Entry 7NC7 (X-ray diffraction, 2.20 A resolution); this record covers chains A and B.

[Chain A (and B)]
Molecule: Fructose-bisphosphate aldolase
From: Bacillus methanolicus (strain MGA3 / ATCC 53907)
Notes: EC 4.1.2.13; chain B of this document is another copy of the same molecule, construct and numbering; everything in this record applies to it too
UniProtKB: I3EBM6 (I3EBM6_BACMM); numbering as in UniProt (aligned over 1-285)
Chain sequence (285 residues; numbered 1 to 285; the number before each row is that of its first residue):
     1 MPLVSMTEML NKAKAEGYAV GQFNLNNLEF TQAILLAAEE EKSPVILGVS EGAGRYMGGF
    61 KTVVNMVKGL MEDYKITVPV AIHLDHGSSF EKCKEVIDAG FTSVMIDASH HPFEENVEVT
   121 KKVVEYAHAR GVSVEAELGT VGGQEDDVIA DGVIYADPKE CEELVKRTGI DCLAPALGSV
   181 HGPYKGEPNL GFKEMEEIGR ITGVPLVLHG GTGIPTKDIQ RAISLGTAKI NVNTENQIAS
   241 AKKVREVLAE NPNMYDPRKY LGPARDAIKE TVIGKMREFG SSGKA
Unresolved in the structure: 144-151, 184-187 (chain B: 144-151, 184-188)
Ligand contacts: 1,3-dihydroxyacetonephosphate (13P): D85, H86, V180, H181, G182, H209, G210, G211, T212, N231, V232, N233, T234
Reported in the primary citation:
  - mutagenesis - E51V: unchanged binding to FBP
  - mutagenesis - T140R: decreased binding to FBP
  - mutagenesis - E51V/T140R (6 to 7-fold): decreased catalytic activity on FBP
  - mutagenesis - E51V (2-fold): increased binding to GAP
  - mutagenesis - E51V (10-fold): increased binding to 1,3-dihydroxyacetonephosphate
  - mutagenesis - E51V (6-fold), E51V/T140R (3-fold): increased catalytic activity on 1,3-dihydroxyacetonephosphate
  - mutagenesis - T140R (2- and 3-fold): increased catalytic activity
  - mutagenesis - E51V/T140R: increased catalytic activity on GAP

[How chain A and chain B interact]
Pairs across the interface - 86 pairs, chain A then chain B:
  N26(A) - P257(B)
  N26(A) - R258(B)
  N27(A) - E29(B)  hydrogen bond
  N27(A) - L261(B)
  L28(A) - M57(B)  hydrophobic
  L28(A) - M66(B)  hydrophobic
  E29(A) - N27(B)  hydrogen bond
  E29(A) - Y56(B)  hydrogen bond
  F30(A) - P257(B)  hydrophobic
  Q32(A) - Y56(B)  hydrogen bond (side chain-backbone)
  Q32(A) - M57(B)  hydrogen bond (side chain-backbone)
  Q32(A) - G58(B)
  G52(A) - R258(B)
  A53(A) - R258(B)
  Y56(A) - E29(B)  hydrogen bond
  Y56(A) - Q32(B)  hydrogen bond (backbone-side chain)
  Y56(A) - R258(B)
  Y56(A) - L261(B)
  Y56(A) - G262(B)
  Y56(A) - R265(B)  hydrogen bond (backbone-side chain)
  M57(A) - L28(B)  hydrophobic
  M57(A) - Q32(B)  hydrogen bond (backbone-side chain)
  M57(A) - L70(B)
  G58(A) - Q32(B)
  G58(A) - L70(B)
  G58(A) - D73(B)
  G58(A) - Y74(B)
  G59(A) - D73(B)
  K61(A) - E72(B)
  K61(A) - D73(B)
  T62(A) - M66(B)
  T62(A) - G69(B)  hydrogen bond (side chain-backbone)
  T62(A) - L70(B)  hydrogen bond (side chain-backbone)
  T62(A) - D73(B)  hydrogen bond
  N65(A) - N65(B)  hydrogen bond (side chain-backbone)
  N65(A) - G69(B)
  M66(A) - L28(B)  hydrophobic
  G69(A) - T62(B)  hydrogen bond (backbone-side chain)
  G69(A) - N65(B)
  L70(A) - M57(B)
  L70(A) - T62(B)  hydrogen bond (backbone-side chain)
  E72(A) - K61(B)
  D73(A) - G58(B)
  D73(A) - G59(B)
  D73(A) - F60(B)
  D73(A) - K61(B)
  D73(A) - T62(B)  hydrogen bond
  Y74(A) - G58(B)
  P183(A) - Y255(B)
  T234(A) - Y255(B)
  Q237(A) - Y255(B)
  Q237(A) - D256(B)
  Q237(A) - P257(B)
  I238(A) - Y255(B)  hydrophobic
  A241(A) - Y255(B)  hydrophobic
  A241(A) - Y260(B)
  V244(A) - L248(B)  hydrophobic
  R245(A) - L248(B)  hydrogen bond (side chain-backbone)
  R245(A) - N251(B)  hydrogen bond (side chain-backbone)
  R245(A) - P252(B)  hydrogen bond (side chain-backbone)
  R245(A) - N253(B)
  R245(A) - M254(B)  hydrogen bond (side chain-backbone)
  L248(A) - V244(B)  hydrophobic
  L248(A) - R245(B)  hydrogen bond (backbone-side chain)
  N251(A) - R245(B)  hydrogen bond (backbone-side chain)
  P252(A) - R245(B)  hydrogen bond (backbone-side chain)
  N253(A) - R245(B)
  M254(A) - R245(B)  hydrogen bond (backbone-side chain)
  Y255(A) - P183(B)
  Y255(A) - Q237(B)
  Y255(A) - I238(B)  hydrophobic
  Y255(A) - A241(B)  hydrophobic
  D256(A) - Q237(B)
  P257(A) - N26(B)
  P257(A) - F30(B)  hydrophobic
  P257(A) - Q237(B)
  R258(A) - N26(B)
  R258(A) - G52(B)
  R258(A) - A53(B)
  R258(A) - Y56(B)
  Y260(A) - S240(B)
  Y260(A) - A241(B)
  L261(A) - N27(B)
  L261(A) - Y56(B)
  G262(A) - Y56(B)  hydrogen bond (backbone-side chain)
  R265(A) - Y56(B)
Also at the interface, not in a pair above, chain A (46 interface residues in all): S50, F60, K68, G182, S240
Also at the interface, not in a pair above, chain B (46 interface residues in all): S50, K68, G182, T234

[In short]
Chain A and chain B each contribute 46 residues to their interface; the contacts include 25 hydrogen bonds.
Among the polar pairs are N27(A)-E29(B), E29(A)-Y56(B) and Q32(A)-Y56(B). Bound to chain A:
1,3-dihydroxyacetonephosphate. The paper reports that E51V and E51V/T140R of chain A increase catalytic
activity on 1,3-dihydroxyacetonephosphate; T140R of chain A reduces binding to FBP.
Chain A and chain B are both Fructose-bisphosphate aldolase (Bacillus methanolicus (strain MGA3 / ATCC
53907)); the structure, Crystal structure of fructose-bisphosphate aldolases FBAC from Bacillus methanolicus,
was determined by X-ray diffraction.
